Entry 7ARM (electron microscopy, 3.60 A resolution); this record covers chains E and F of the 6 polymer chains in the assembly.

[Chain E]
Molecule: Lipoprotein-releasing system transmembrane protein LolE
Organism: Escherichia coli (strain K12)
UniProtKB: P75958 (LOLE_ECOLI); residues 1-414 here = UniProt positions 1-414
Chain sequence (414 residues; each row starts with the number of its first residue):
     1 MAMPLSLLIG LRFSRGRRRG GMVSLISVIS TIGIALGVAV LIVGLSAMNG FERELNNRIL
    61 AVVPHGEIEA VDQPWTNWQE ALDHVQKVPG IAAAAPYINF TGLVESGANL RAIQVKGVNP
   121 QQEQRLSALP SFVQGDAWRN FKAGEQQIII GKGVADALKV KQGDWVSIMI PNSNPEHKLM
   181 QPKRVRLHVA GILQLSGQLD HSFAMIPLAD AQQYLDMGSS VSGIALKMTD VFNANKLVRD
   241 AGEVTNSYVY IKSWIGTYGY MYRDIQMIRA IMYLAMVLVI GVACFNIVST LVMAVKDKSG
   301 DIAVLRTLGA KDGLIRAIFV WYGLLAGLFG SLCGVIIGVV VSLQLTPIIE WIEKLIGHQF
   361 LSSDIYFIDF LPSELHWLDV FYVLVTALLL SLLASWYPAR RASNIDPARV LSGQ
Unresolved in the structure: 1-3, 413-414
Small-molecule neighbours: lipoprotein (Z41; (2S)-3-hydroxypropane-1,2-diyl dihexadecanoate): Leu36, Val40, Asp264, Met267, Ile268, Ile271, Leu278

[Chain F]
Molecule: Lipoprotein-releasing system ATP-binding protein LolD
Organism: Escherichia coli (strain K12)
Notes: EC 7.6.2.-
UniProtKB: P75957 (LOLD_ECOLI); residue numbers follow UniProt; this construct covers 1-233
Chain sequence (241 residues; each row starts with the number of its first residue):
     1 MNKILLQCDN LCKRYQEGSV QTDVLHNVSF SVGEGEMMAI VGSSGSGKST LLHLLGGLDT
    61 PTSGDVIFNG QPMSKLSSAA KAELRNQKLG FIYQFHHLLP DFTALENVAM PLLIGKKKPA
   121 EINSRALEML KAVGLDHRAN HRPSELSGGE RQRVAIARAL VNNPRLVLAD EPTGNLDARN
   181 ADSIFQLLGE LNRLQGTAFL VVTHDLQLAK RMSRQLEMRD GRLTAELSLM GAEHHHHHHH
   241 H
Unresolved in the structure: 1-2, 224-241
Sequence notes: expression tag (234-241)

[Chain E / chain F interface]
Pairs across the interface (28; chain E residue first):
  Leu7(E) - Leu113(F)
  Leu7(E) - Ile114(F)  hydrophobic
  Leu11(E) - Phe102(F)  hydrophobic
  Ser14(E) - Asp101(F)
  Ser14(E) - Phe102(F)
  Arg15(E) - Asp101(F)
  Asp301(E) - Leu99(F)
  Val304(E) - His97(F)
  Val304(E) - Arg158(F)
  Leu305(E) - Met110(F)  hydrophobic
  Arg306(E) - Arg85(F)  hydrogen bond (backbone-side chain)
  Thr307(E) - Leu58(F)
  Thr307(E) - Arg85(F)
  Thr307(E) - Phe91(F)
  Leu308(E) - Asn86(F)
  Leu308(E) - Met110(F)  hydrophobic
  Leu308(E) - Pro111(F)  hydrophobic
  Gly309(E) - Ala82(F)
  Gly309(E) - Arg85(F)
  Gly309(E) - Ile114(F)
  Lys311(E) - Ala82(F)
  Leu314(E) - Ile114(F)  hydrophobic
  Asp406(E) - Leu58(F)
  Ala408(E) - Leu58(F)
  Ala408(E) - Asp59(F)
  Leu411(E) - His97(F)
  Ser412(E) - Tyr93(F)
  Ser412(E) - His97(F)  hydrogen bond (backbone-side chain)
Interface residues without a listed pair, chain E (20 interface residues in all): Ala310, Asp312, Pro407
Interface residues without a listed pair, chain F (22 interface residues in all): His53, Ser78, Ala79, Glu83, Leu98, Pro100

[In short]
The interface between chain E and chain F involves 20 residues on one side and 22 on the other, with 2
hydrogen bonds. Among the polar pairs are Arg306(E)-Arg85(F) and Ser412(E)-His97(F). Ligands of chain E:
lipoprotein.
Chain E is Lipoprotein-releasing system transmembrane protein LolE and chain F is Lipoprotein-releasing system
ATP-binding protein LolD, both from Escherichia coli (strain K12); the structure, LolCDE in complex with
lipoprotein and LolA, was determined by electron microscopy (same publication as 7ARH, 7ARI, 7ARJ, 7ARK and
7ARL).
